PDB entry 5J50 | X-ray diffraction, 2.05 A resolution | chains A and B of the 4 polymer chains in the assembly

Chain A:
Protein: Agglutinin alpha chain
Source organism: Artocarpus integer
UniProtKB: P18670 (LECA_ARTIN); residues 1-133 here = UniProt positions 1-133
Chain sequence (133 residues; each row starts with the number of its first residue):
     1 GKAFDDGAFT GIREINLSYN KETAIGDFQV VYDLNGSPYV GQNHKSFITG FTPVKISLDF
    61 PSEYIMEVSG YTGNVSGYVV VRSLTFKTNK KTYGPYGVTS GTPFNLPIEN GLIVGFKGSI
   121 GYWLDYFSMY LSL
Ligand contacts: 2-acetamido-2-deoxy-alpha-D-galactopyranose / beta-D-galactopyranose / P-nitrophenol: Gly1, Phe47, Ser76, Tyr78, Val79, Val80, Gly121, Tyr122, Trp123, Asp125
UniProt features mapped onto this chain:
  - region: Val68 to Asn89 (IgA-binding)
  - glycosylation (N-linked (GlcNAc...) asparagine): Asn43, Asn74
  - natural variant: Lys45 (K45L; K45T), Met66 (M66D; M66V)

Chain B:
Protein: Agglutinin beta-3 chain
Source organism: Artocarpus integer
UniProtKB: P18673 (LECB3_ARTIN); numbering as in UniProt (aligned over 2-20)
Chain sequence (19 residues; numbered 2 to 20; the number before each row is that of its first residue):
     2 EQSGISQTVI VGPWGAKVS
Disordered / not traced: 2, 19-20

How chain A and chain B interact:
Residue-residue contacts - 28 pairs, chain A then chain B:
  Ala8(A) - Thr9(B)
  Thr72(A) - Gly16(B)
  Val79(A) - Gly16(B)
  Val79(A) - Ala17(B)
  Val81(A) - Trp15(B)
  Phe104(A) - Trp15(B)
  Leu106(A) - Trp15(B)  hydrophobic
  Asp125(A) - Gly16(B)
  Asp125(A) - Ala17(B)  hydrogen bond (backbone-backbone)
  Tyr126(A) - Pro14(B)  hydrophobic
  Tyr126(A) - Trp15(B)
  Tyr126(A) - Gly16(B)
  Tyr126(A) - Ala17(B)
  Phe127(A) - Pro14(B)
  Phe127(A) - Trp15(B)  hydrogen bond (backbone-backbone)
  Ser128(A) - Ile11(B)
  Ser128(A) - Val12(B)
  Ser128(A) - Gly13(B)
  Ser128(A) - Pro14(B)
  Met129(A) - Ile11(B)
  Met129(A) - Val12(B)  hydrogen bond (backbone-backbone)
  Met129(A) - Trp15(B)  hydrophobic
  Tyr130(A) - Thr9(B)
  Tyr130(A) - Val10(B)
  Tyr130(A) - Ile11(B)  hydrophobic
  Leu131(A) - Thr9(B)
  Leu131(A) - Val10(B)  hydrogen bond (backbone-backbone)
  Leu131(A) - Val12(B)  hydrophobic
Also at the interface, not in a pair above, chain A (15 interface residues in all): Val114, Lys117

Summary:
15 residues of chain A and 9 residues of chain B are in contact, with 4 hydrogen bonds. The backbones
hydrogen-bond at Asp125(A)-Ala17(B), Phe127(A)-Trp15(B) and Met129(A)-Val12(B). Bound to chain A:
2-acetamido-2-deoxy-alpha-D-galactopyranose / beta-D-galactopyranose / P-nitrophenol.
Chain A is Agglutinin alpha chain and chain B is Agglutinin beta-3 chain, both from Artocarpus integer; the
structure, Structure of tetrameric jacalin complexed with Gal beta-(1,3) GalNAc-alpha-OPNP, was determined by
X-ray diffraction.
